Entry 7LG0 (X-ray diffraction, 2.30 A resolution); this record covers chains A and B of the 3 polymer chains in the assembly.

== Chain A ==
Molecule: HLA class I histocompatibility antigen, B-7 alpha chain
From: Homo sapiens
UniProt: P01889 (1B07_HUMAN); residues 1-275 here correspond to UniProt positions 25-299 (UniProt number = residue number + 24)
Chain sequence (275 residues; row label = number of the first residue in the row):
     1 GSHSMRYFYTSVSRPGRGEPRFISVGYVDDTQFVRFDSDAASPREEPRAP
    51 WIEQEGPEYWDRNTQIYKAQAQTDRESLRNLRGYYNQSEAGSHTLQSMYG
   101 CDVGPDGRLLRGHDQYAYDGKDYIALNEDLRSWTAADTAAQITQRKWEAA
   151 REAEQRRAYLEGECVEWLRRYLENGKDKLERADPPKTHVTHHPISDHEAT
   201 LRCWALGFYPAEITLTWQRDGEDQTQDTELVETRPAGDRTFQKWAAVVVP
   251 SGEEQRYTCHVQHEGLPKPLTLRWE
UniProt features mapped onto this chain:
  - region: Glu275 (Connecting peptide)
  - motif: Ser77 to Gly83 (Bw6 motif)
  - binding site (a peptide antigen): Asn63, Tyr84, Thr143, Lys146, Glu152, Tyr159, Tyr171
  - glycosylation: Asn86 (N-linked (GlcNAc...) asparagine)
Cystine bridges: Cys101-Cys164, Cys203-Cys259

== Chain B ==
Molecule: Beta-2-microglobulin
From: Homo sapiens
UniProt: P61769 (B2MG_HUMAN); residues 1-99 here correspond to UniProt positions 21-119 (UniProt number = residue number + 20)
Chain sequence (100 residues; each row starts with the number of its first residue; numbering starts at 0):
     0 MIQRTPKIQVYSRHPAENGKSNFLNCYVSGFHPSDIEVDLLKNGERIEKV
    50 EHSDLSFSKDWSFYLLYYTEFTPTEKDEYACRVNHVTLSQPKIVKWDRDM
Differences from the reference sequence: expression tag (0)
UniProt features mapped onto this chain:
  - modified residue: Gln2 (Pyrrolidone carboxylic acid)
  - glycosylation: Ile1 (N-linked (Glc) (glycation) isoleucine), Lys19 (N-linked (Glc) (glycation) lysine), Lys41 (N-linked (Glc) (glycation) lysine), Lys48 (N-linked (Glc) (glycation) lysine), Lys58 (N-linked (Glc) (glycation) lysine), Lys91 (N-linked (Glc) (glycation) lysine), Lys94 (N-linked (Glc) (glycation) lysine)
Cystine bridges: Cys25-Cys80

== Chain A / chain B interface ==
Contacting residue pairs - 53 pairs, chain A then chain B:
  Phe8(A) with Phe56(B)
  Tyr9(A) with Phe56(B)
  Thr10(A) with Phe56(B); Phe62(B)
  Ile23(A) with Leu54(B), hydrophobic
  Val25(A) with Asp53(B); Leu54(B); Ser55(B)
  Tyr27(A) with Ser55(B), hydrogen bond; Tyr63(B), hydrogen bond
  Gln32(A) with Asp53(B), hydrogen bond
  Arg35(A) with Asp53(B), salt bridge
  Arg48(A) with Asp53(B), salt bridge
  Ser92(A) with Met0(B)
  Thr94(A) with His31(B)
  Gln96(A) with Phe56(B); Trp60(B), hydrogen bond (side chain-backbone); Phe62(B)
  Ser97(A) with Phe56(B); Trp60(B)
  Met98(A) with Lys58(B)
  His113(A) with Lys58(B)
  Gln115(A) with Lys58(B), hydrogen bond; Trp60(B)
  Tyr116(A) with Trp60(B)
  Ala117(A) with Trp60(B)
  Asp119(A) with His31(B), hydrogen bond (backbone-side chain)
  Gly120(A) with Arg3(B), hydrogen bond (backbone-side chain); His31(B)
  Asp122(A) with Trp60(B), hydrogen bond
  His192(A) with Asp98(B)
  Arg202(A) with Asp98(B), hydrogen bond (side chain-backbone); Met99(B)
  Trp204(A) with Asp98(B); Met99(B)
  Val231(A) with Gln8(B)
  Glu232(A) with Gln8(B), hydrogen bond (backbone-side chain); Tyr26(B); Ser28(B), hydrogen bond
  Arg234(A) with Gln8(B), hydrogen bond; Tyr10(B); Met99(B), hydrogen bond (side chain-backbone)
  Pro235(A) with Tyr10(B), hydrogen bond (backbone-side chain); Tyr26(B)
  Ala236(A) with Arg12(B), hydrogen bond (backbone-side chain); Asn24(B), hydrogen bond (backbone-side chain)
  Gly237(A) with Arg12(B), hydrogen bond (backbone-side chain); Leu65(B)
  Asp238(A) with Arg12(B)
  Gln242(A) with Tyr10(B); Ser11(B), hydrogen bond (side chain-backbone); Arg12(B), hydrogen bond (side chain-backbone)
  Trp244(A) with Met99(B), hydrogen bond (side chain-backbone)
Also at the interface, not in a pair above, chain A (36 interface residues in all): Val12, Leu206, Thr233
Also at the interface, not in a pair above, chain B (27 interface residues in all): Ile1, Lys6, His13, Pro14, Ser33, Arg97

== In short ==
Chain A and chain B form an interface of 36 and 27 residues respectively; the contacts include 20 hydrogen
bonds and 2 salt bridges. Polar pairs include Arg35(A)-Asp53(B), Arg48(A)-Asp53(B) and Tyr27(A)-Ser55(B). From
UniProt: 7 peptide antigen-binding residues on chain A.
Chain A is HLA class I histocompatibility antigen, B-7 alpha chain and chain B is Beta-2-microglobulin, both
from Homo sapiens; the structure, Human leukocyte antigen B*07:02 in complex with SARS-CoV2 epitope SPRWYFYYL,
was determined by X-ray diffraction.
